PDB entry 7SFR | electron microscopy, 2.60 A resolution | chains A and E of the 51 polymer chains in the assembly

[Chain A]
Molecule: 23S rRNA
Source organism: Mycobacterium tuberculosis
Sequence (3138 nucleotides; numbered 1 to 3138; the number before each row is that of its first residue):
     1 UUGUAAGUGU CUAAGGGCGC AUGGUGGAUG CCUUGGCAUC GAGAGCCGAU GAAGGACGUG
    61 GGAGGCUGCG AUAUGCCUCG GGGAGCUGUC AACCGAGCGU GGAUCCGAGG AUUUCCGAAU
   121 GGGGAAACCC AGCACGAGUG AUGUCGUGCU ACCCGCAUCU GAAUAUAUAG GGUGCGGGAG
   181 GGAACGCGGG GAAGUGAAAC AUCUCAGUAC CCGUAGGAGG AGAAAACAAU UGUGAUUCCG
   241 CAAGUAGUGG CGAGCGAACG CGGAACAGGC UAAACCGCAC GCAUGGGUAA CCGGGUAGGG
   301 GUUGUGUGUG CGGGGUUGUG GGAGGAUAUG UCUCAGCGCU ACCCGGCUGA GAGGCAGUCA
   361 GAAAGUGUCG UGGUUAGCGG AAGUGGCCUG GGAUGGUCUG CCGUAGACGG UGAGAGCCCG
   421 GUACGCGAAA ACCCGGCACC UGCCUAGUAU CAAUUCCCGA GUAGCAGCGG GCCCGUGGAA
   481 UCCGCUGUGA AUCCGCCGGG ACCACCCGGU AAGCCUAAAU ACUCCUCGAU GACCGAUAGC
   541 GGAUUAGUAC CGUGAGGGAA UGGUGAAAAG UACCCCGGGA GGGGAGUGAA AGAGUACCUG
   601 AAACCGUGUG CCUACAAUCC GUCAGAGCCU CCUUUUCCUC UCCGGAGGAG GGUGGUGAUG
   661 GCGUGCCUUU UGAAGAAUGA GCCUGCGAGU CAGGGACAUG UCGCAAGGUU AACCCGUGUG
   721 GGGUAGCCGC AGCGAAAGCG AGUCUGAAUA GGGCGACCCA CACGCGCAUA CGCGCGUGUG
   781 AAUAGUGGCG UGUUCUGGAC CCGAAGCGGA GUGAUCUACC CAUGGCCAGG GUGAAGCGCG
   841 GGUAAGACCG CGUGGAGGCC CGAACCCACU UAGGUUGAAG ACUGAGGGGA UGAGCUGUGG
   901 GUAGGGGUGA AAGGCCAAUC AAACUCCGUG AUAGCUGGUU CUCCCCGAAA UGCAUUUAGG
   961 UGCAGCGUUG CGUGGUUCAC CGCGGAGGUA GAGCUACUGG AUGGCCGAUG GGCCCUACUA
  1021 GGUUACUGAC GUCAGCCAAA CUCCGAAUGC CGUGGUGUAA AGCGUGGCAG UGAGACGGCG
  1081 GGGGAUAAGC UCCGUACGUC GAAAGGGAAA CAGCCCAGAU CGCCGGCUAA GGCCCCCAAG
  1141 CGUGUGCUAA GUGGGAAAGG AUGUGCAGUC GCAAAGACAA CCAGGAGGUU GGCUUAGAAG
  1201 CAGCCACCCU UGAAAGAGUG CGUAAUAGCU CACUGGUCAA GUGAUUGUGC GCCGAUAAUG
  1261 UAGCGGGGCU CAAGCACACC GCCGAAGCCG CGGCACAUCC ACCUUGUGGU GGGUGUGGGU
  1321 AGGGGAGCGU CCCUCAUUCA GCGAAGCCAC CGGGUGACCG GUGGUGGAGG GUGGGGGAGU
  1381 GAGAAUGCAG GCAUGAGUAG CGACAAGGCA AGUGAGAACC UUGCCCGCCG AAAGACCAAG
  1441 GGUUCCUGGG CCAGGCCAGU CCGCCCAGGG UGAGUCGGGA CCUAAGGCGA GGCCGACAGG
  1501 CGUAGUCGAU GGACAACGGG UUGAUAUUCC CGUACCCGUG UGUGGGCGCC CGUGACGAAU
  1561 CAGCGGUACU AACCACCCAA AACCGGAUCG AUCACUCCCC UUCGGGGGUG UGGAGUUCUG
  1621 GGGCUGCGUG GGAACUUCGC UGGUAGUAGU CAAGCGAAGG GGUGACGCAG GAAGGUAGCC
  1681 GUACCAGUCA GUGGUAACAC UGGGGCAAGC CGGUAGGGAG AGCGAUAGGC AAAUCCGUCG
  1741 CUCACUAAUC CUGAGAGGUG ACGCAUAGCC GGUUGAGGCG AAUUCGGUGA UCCUCUGCUG
  1801 CCAAGAAAAG CCUCUAGCGA GCACACACAC GGCCCGUACC CCAAACCGAC ACAGGUGGUC
  1861 AGGUAGAGCA UACCAAGGCG UACGAGAUAA CUAUGGUUAA GGAACUCGGC AAAAUGCCCC
  1921 CGUAACUUCG GGAGAAGGGG GACCGGAAUA UCGUGAACAC CCUUGCGGUG GGAGCGGGAU
  1981 CCGGUCGCAG AAACCAGUGA GGAGCGACUG UUUACUAAAA ACACAGGUCC GUGCGAAGUC
  2041 GCAAGACGAU GUAUACGGAC UGACGCCUGC CCGGUGCUGG AAGGUUAAGA GGACCCGUUA
  2101 ACCCGCAAGG GUGAAGCGGA GAAUUUAAGC CCCAGUAAAC GGCGGUGGUA ACUAUAACCA
  2161 UCCUAAGGUA GCGAAAUUCC UUGUCGGGUA AGUUCCGACC UGCACGAAUG GCGUAACGAC
  2221 UUCUCAACUG UCUCAACCAU AGACUCGGCG AAAUUGCACU ACGAGUAAAG AUGCUCGUUA
  2281 CGCGCGGCAG GACGAAAAGA CCCCGGGACC UUCACUACAA CUUGGUAUUG AUGUUCGGUA
  2341 CGGUUUGUGU AGGAUAGGUG GGAGACUGUG AAACCUCGAC GCCAGUUGGG GCGGAGUCGU
  2401 UGUUGAAAUA CCACUCUGAU CGUAUUGGGC AUCUAACCUC GAACCCUGAA UCGGGUUUAG
  2461 GGACAGUGCC UGGCGGGUAG UUUAACUGGG GCGGUUGCCU CCUAAAAUGU AACGGAGGCG
  2521 CCCAAAGGUU CCCUCAACCU GGACGGCAAU CAGGUGGCGA GUGUAAAUGC ACAAGGGAGC
  2581 UUGACUGCGA GACUUACAAG UCAAGCAGGG ACGAAAGUCG GGAUUAGUGA UCCGGCACCC
  2641 CCGAGUGGAA GGGGUGUCGC UCAACGGAUA AAAGGUACCC CGGGGAUAAC AGGCUGAUCU
  2701 UCCCCAAGAG UCCAUAUCGA CGGGAUGGUU UGGCACCUCG AUGUCGGCUC GUCGCAUCCU
  2761 GGGGCUGGAG CAGGUCCCAA GGGUUGGGCU GUUCGCCCAU UAAAGCGGCA CGCGAGCUGG
  2821 GUUUAGAACG UCGUGAGACA GUUCGGUCUC UAUCCGCCGC GCGCGUCAGA AACUUGAGGA
  2881 AACCUGUCCC UAGUACGAGA GGACCGGGAC GGACGAACCU CUGGUGCACC AGUUGUCCCG
  2941 CCAGGGGCAC CGCUGGAUAG CCACGUUCGG UCAGGAUAAC CGCUGAAAGC AUCUAAGCGG
  3001 GAAACCUUCU CCAAGAUCAG GUUUCUCACC CACUUGGUGG GAUAAGGCCC CCCGCAGAAC
  3061 ACGGGUUCAA UAGGUCAGAC CUGGAAGCUC AGUAAUGGGU GUAGGGAACU GGUGCUAACC
  3121 GGCCGAAAAC UUACAACA
Unresolved in the structure: 1-4, 1013-1022, 3133-3138
Modified / non-standard residues: 5MU (5-methyluridine 5'-monophosphate) at position 2177, 6MZ (N6-methyladenosine-5'-monophosphate) at position 2268, OMG (o2'-methylguanosine-5'-monophosphate) at position 2489, OMC (o2'-methylycytidine-5'-monophosphate) at position 2736, OMG (o2'-methylguanosine-5'-monophosphate) at position 2791
Bound ions: Mg2+ site 1: A13, G15, G16; Mg2+ site 2: A14, G15; Mg2+ site 3: C31, G1370; Mg2+ site 4: C46, G217; Mg2+ site 5 near U72 (its only coordinating residue here); Mg2+ site 6 near U120 (its only coordinating residue here); Mg2+ site 7: G161, A162, U166; Mg2+ site 8: G194, U2481; Mg2+ site 9 near G194 (its only coordinating residue here); Mg2+ site 10: A199, C200; Mg2+ site 11 near G220 (its only coordinating residue here); Mg2+ site 12 near C251 (its only coordinating residue here); 208 more Mg2+ sites not listed
Ligand contacts: Sequanamycin 9 (WDP): G874, U875, G877, G880, A881, A2296, A2297, A2300, A2741, G2743, U2847, C2848, U2849

[Chain E]
Protein: 50S ribosomal protein L4
Source organism: Mycobacterium tuberculosis
UniProt: A0A045J9H1 (A0A045J9H1_MYCTX); residue numbers follow UniProt; this construct covers 9-215
Chain sequence (207 residues; row label = number of the first residue in the row):
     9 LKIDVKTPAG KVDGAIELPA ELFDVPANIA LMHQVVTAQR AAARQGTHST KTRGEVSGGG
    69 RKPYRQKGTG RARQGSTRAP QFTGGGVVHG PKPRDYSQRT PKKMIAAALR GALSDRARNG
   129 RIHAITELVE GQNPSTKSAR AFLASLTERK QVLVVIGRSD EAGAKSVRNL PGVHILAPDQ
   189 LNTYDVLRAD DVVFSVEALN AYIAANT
Ligand contacts: Sequanamycin 9 (WDP): Arg73, Lys75, Gly76

[How chain A and chain E interact]
Contacting residue pairs (148; chain A residue first):
  C37(A) - Ser57(E)  sugar contact
  A38(A) - Thr55(E)  base contact
  A38(A) - Ser57(E)  sugar contact
  A38(A) - Pro101(E)  sugar contact
  U39(A) - Thr55(E)  sugar contact
  C402(A) - Lys145(E)  salt bridge to the phosphate
  G403(A) - Thr144(E)  sugar contact
  G403(A) - Arg148(E)  hydrogen bond to the base
  G403(A) - Asn177(E)  hydrogen bond to the base
  G403(A) - Leu178(E)  base contact
  G403(A) - Pro179(E)  base contact
  U404(A) - Pro142(E)  base contact
  U404(A) - Ser143(E)  phosphate contact
  U404(A) - Thr144(E)  hydrogen bond to the phosphate
  U404(A) - Lys173(E)  hydrogen bond to the base
  U404(A) - Arg176(E)  phosphate contact
  A405(A) - Thr144(E)  phosphate contact
  A405(A) - Arg176(E)  salt bridge to the phosphate
  A405(A) - Asn177(E)  phosphate contact
  G406(A) - Asn177(E)  hydrogen bond to the sugar
  G406(A) - Pro179(E)  base contact
  A423(A) - Arg176(E)  hydrogen bond to the sugar
  U530(A) - Gln53(E)  hydrogen bond to the sugar
  G531(A) - Gln53(E)  sugar contact
  G531(A) - Thr55(E)  hydrogen bond to the base
  A532(A) - Arg48(E)  hydrogen bond to the base
  A532(A) - Ala49(E)  base contact
  A532(A) - Arg52(E)  base contact
  A532(A) - Gln53(E)  hydrogen bond to the phosphate
  C533(A) - Arg52(E)  salt bridge to the phosphate
  C533(A) - His56(E)  salt bridge to the phosphate
  U537(A) - Thr91(E)  hydrogen bond to the base
  A538(A) - Gly92(E)  hydrogen bond to the phosphate
  G539(A) - Val95(E)  phosphate contact
  C540(A) - Lys59(E)  salt bridge to the phosphate
  G541(A) - Lys59(E)  phosphate contact
  G541(A) - Val64(E)  phosphate contact
  G541(A) - Ser65(E)  hydrogen bond to the phosphate
  G547(A) - Ser65(E)  hydrogen bond to the base
  G557(A) - Arg69(E)  hydrogen bond to the sugar
  G558(A) - Gly66(E)  phosphate contact
  G558(A) - Gly67(E)  hydrogen bond to the phosphate
  A559(A) - Arg86(E)  salt bridge to the phosphate
  G685(A) - Thr91(E)  base contact
  A688(A) - Val96(E)  sugar contact
  A688(A) - His97(E)  phosphate contact
  U690(A) - His97(E)  stacking on the base
  C691(A) - Arg102(E)  hydrogen bond to the phosphate
  A692(A) - Arg102(E)  salt bridge to the phosphate
  G694(A) - Arg107(E)  hydrogen bond to the base
  C702(A) - Asn36(E)  phosphate contact
  C702(A) - Leu39(E)  sugar contact
  G703(A) - Asn36(E)  hydrogen bond to the phosphate
  G703(A) - Met112(E)  sugar contact
  G708(A) - Lys111(E)  salt bridge to the phosphate
  U709(A) - Lys111(E)  salt bridge to the phosphate
  U710(A) - Arg107(E)  phosphate contact
  U710(A) - Pro109(E)  phosphate contact
  U710(A) - Lys110(E)  phosphate contact
  A711(A) - Arg107(E)  salt bridge to the phosphate
  G716(A) - Arg166(E)  hydrogen bond to the sugar
  G716(A) - Gln188(E)  hydrogen bond to the base
  U717(A) - Ala185(E)  base contact
  G718(A) - His182(E)  hydrogen bond to the base
  G718(A) - Asn190(E)  base contact
  G718(A) - Asp193(E)  hydrogen bond to the base
  U719(A) - Gln47(E)  phosphate contact
  U719(A) - Ala50(E)  sugar contact
  U719(A) - Ala51(E)  base contact
  U719(A) - Asn190(E)  sugar contact
  G720(A) - Gln47(E)  phosphate contact
  G720(A) - Ile113(E)  phosphate contact
  G720(A) - Asp187(E)  hydrogen bond to the sugar
  G720(A) - Gln188(E)  base contact
  G720(A) - Leu189(E)  sugar contact
  G721(A) - Ile113(E)  phosphate contact
  G723(A) - Lys110(E)  hydrogen bond to the base
  G787(A) - Pro109(E)  sugar contact
  G787(A) - Met112(E)  base contact
  G788(A) - Gln42(E)  hydrogen bond to the base
  G788(A) - Arg107(E)  salt bridge to the phosphate
  G788(A) - Pro109(E)  sugar contact
  C789(A) - Gln42(E)  sugar contact
  C789(A) - Gln106(E)  phosphate contact
  C789(A) - Arg107(E)  phosphate contact
  C800(A) - His97(E)  hydrogen bond to the phosphate
  C801(A) - Pro88(E)  phosphate contact
  C801(A) - Val96(E)  sugar contact
  C801(A) - His97(E)  phosphate contact
  C802(A) - Arg61(E)  salt bridge to the phosphate
  C802(A) - Pro88(E)  phosphate contact
  C802(A) - Gln89(E)  sugar contact
  G803(A) - Arg61(E)  salt bridge to the phosphate
  G803(A) - Lys70(E)  phosphate contact
  G803(A) - Gln74(E)  hydrogen bond to the sugar
  G803(A) - Arg81(E)  sugar contact
  G803(A) - Gln82(E)  phosphate contact
  G803(A) - Gly83(E)  phosphate contact
  G803(A) - Ser84(E)  phosphate contact
  A804(A) - Lys70(E)  salt bridge to the phosphate
  A804(A) - Gln74(E)  sugar contact
  A804(A) - Gly83(E)  phosphate contact
  A805(A) - Lys70(E)  phosphate contact
  U925(A) - Arg69(E)  hydrogen bond to the phosphate
  C926(A) - Arg69(E)  salt bridge to the phosphate
  C927(A) - Gly68(E)  phosphate contact
  G930(A) - Thr60(E)  hydrogen bond to the base
  G930(A) - Arg61(E)  hydrogen bond to the sugar
  G930(A) - Gly62(E)  base contact
  C1333(A) - Arg48(E)  hydrogen bond to the sugar
  U1334(A) - Arg48(E)  hydrogen bond to the sugar
  U1334(A) - Tyr192(E)  hydrogen bond to the sugar
  C1335(A) - Arg196(E)  sugar contact
  A1336(A) - Gln159(E)  phosphate contact
  U1337(A) - Lys158(E)  salt bridge to the phosphate
  G1375(A) - His41(E)  hydrogen bond to the sugar
  G1375(A) - Arg48(E)  base contact
  G1376(A) - His41(E)  phosphate contact
  G1377(A) - Arg52(E)  hydrogen bond to the sugar
  A1378(A) - Arg102(E)  salt bridge to the phosphate
  G1379(A) - Thr58(E)  base contact
  G1379(A) - Val95(E)  base contact
  G1379(A) - Pro99(E)  phosphate contact
  A1385(A) - Gln89(E)  base contact
  U1386(A) - Gly78(E)  base contact
  U1386(A) - Arg79(E)  base contact
  U1386(A) - Ala80(E)  phosphate contact
  G1387(A) - Ala80(E)  phosphate contact
  G1387(A) - Gln82(E)  phosphate contact
  G1387(A) - Gln89(E)  hydrogen bond to the base
  C1388(A) - Gln89(E)  sugar contact
  C1388(A) - Phe90(E)  sugar contact
  C1388(A) - Thr91(E)  hydrogen bond to the sugar
  A1389(A) - Thr91(E)  hydrogen bond to the sugar
  A2297(A) - Gly76(E)  phosphate contact
  A2297(A) - Gly78(E)  phosphate contact
  A2298(A) - Lys75(E)  hydrogen bond to the sugar
  A2298(A) - Gly76(E)  hydrogen bond to the phosphate
  A2298(A) - Thr77(E)  phosphate contact
  A2298(A) - Gly78(E)  hydrogen bond to the phosphate
  A2298(A) - Arg81(E)  base contact
  G2299(A) - Lys75(E)  salt bridge to the phosphate
  C2681(A) - Gln74(E)  phosphate contact
  C2681(A) - Lys75(E)  phosphate contact
  G2682(A) - Gln74(E)  hydrogen bond to the phosphate
  G2682(A) - Lys75(E)  salt bridge to the phosphate
  G2682(A) - Arg81(E)  salt bridge to the phosphate
  G2683(A) - Arg81(E)  salt bridge to the phosphate
Other interface residues (no listed pair), chain A (82 interface residues in all): C686, G687, G689, C704, G722, G790, G798
Other interface residues (no listed pair), chain E (88 interface residues in all): Ala38, Thr45, Gly54, Ala87, Gly93, Gly98, Thr108, Ala114, Ile183, Leu184

[Summary]
82 residues of chain A face 88 of chain E across their interface; the contacts include 43 hydrogen bonds, 21
salt bridges and 1 aromatic stacking contact. Polar pairs include G403(A)-Arg148(E), G403(A)-Asn177(E) and
U404(A)-Lys173(E). Sequanamycin 9 is bound between chain A and chain E.
Here chain A is 23S rRNA and chain E is 50S ribosomal protein L4, both from Mycobacterium tuberculosis. Entry
7SFR (Unmethylated Mtb Ribosome 50S with SEQ-9) was determined by electron microscopy together with 7KGB from
the same study.
